Entry 8EP2 (electron microscopy, 2.37 A resolution); this record covers chains A and B of the 60 polymer chains in the assembly.

== Chain A (and B) ==
Protein: Capsid protein VP1
Organism: Aleutian mink disease virus
Notes: chain B of this document is another copy of the same molecule, construct and numbering; everything in this record applies to it too
UniProt: P24029 (CAPSD_ADVG); residues 1-647 here correspond to UniProt positions 44-690 (UniProt number = residue number + 43)
Sequence (647 residues; each row starts with the number of its first residue):
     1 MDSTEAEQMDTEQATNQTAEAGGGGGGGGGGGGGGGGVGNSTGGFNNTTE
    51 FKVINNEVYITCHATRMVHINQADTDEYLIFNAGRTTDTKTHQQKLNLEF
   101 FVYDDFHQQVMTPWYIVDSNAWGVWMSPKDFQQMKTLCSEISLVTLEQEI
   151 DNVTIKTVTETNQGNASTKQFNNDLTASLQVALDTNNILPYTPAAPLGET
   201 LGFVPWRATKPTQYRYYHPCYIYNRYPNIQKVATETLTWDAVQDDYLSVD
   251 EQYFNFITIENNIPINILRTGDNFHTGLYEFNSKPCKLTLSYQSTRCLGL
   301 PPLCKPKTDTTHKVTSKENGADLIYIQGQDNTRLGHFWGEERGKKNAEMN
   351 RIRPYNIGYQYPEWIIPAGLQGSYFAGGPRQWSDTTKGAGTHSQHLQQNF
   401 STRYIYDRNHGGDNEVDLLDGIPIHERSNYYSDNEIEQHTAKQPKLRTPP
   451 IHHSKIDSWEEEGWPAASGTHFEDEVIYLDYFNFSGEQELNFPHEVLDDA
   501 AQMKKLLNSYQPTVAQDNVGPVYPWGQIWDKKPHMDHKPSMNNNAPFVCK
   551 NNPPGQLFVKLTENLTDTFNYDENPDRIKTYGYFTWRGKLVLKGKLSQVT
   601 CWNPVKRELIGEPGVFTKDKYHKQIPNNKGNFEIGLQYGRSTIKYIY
Unresolved in the structure: 1-41, 420-449
Reported in the primary citation:
  - self-association interface (contacts with another copy of this molecule): L175, L506
  - conformationally variable residues (order/disorder transition): D420 to P449

== How chain A and chain B interact ==
Residue-residue contacts (69):
  D76(A) with W206(B)
  E77(A) with W206(B); R207(B), salt bridge; K629(B); G630(B)
  Y78(A) with W206(B); P626(B); G630(B)
  L79(A) with N627(B); N628(B); K629(B); G630(B)
  I80(A) with P626(B); N627(B), hydrogen bond (backbone-backbone); N628(B), hydrogen bond (backbone-backbone)
  Q163(A) with Q163(B)
  D174(A) with K156(B), salt bridge; N173(B), hydrogen bond
  L175(A) with N173(B)
  T176(A) with T154(B); N173(B), hydrogen bond; L175(B); T270(B)
  E251(A) with Y621(B); H622(B), salt bridge
  F254(A) with Y621(B), hydrophobic; I625(B), hydrophobic
  F256(A) with P626(B)
  T258(A) with W206(B)
  E260(A) with F45(B); N47(B); W206(B)
  N261(A) with N47(B); T48(B)
  N262(A) with T48(B)
  P264(A) with F45(B)
  I265(A) with G44(B); F45(B), hydrogen bond (backbone-backbone)
  I267(A) with G44(B); F45(B); N152(B)
  R269(A) with N152(B)
  T562(A) with M67(B)
  E563(A) with M67(B)
  N564(A) with K156(B)
  L565(A) with A208(B), hydrophobic; Y581(B), hydrogen bond (backbone-side chain)
  T566(A) with H69(B), hydrogen bond (backbone-side chain); F171(B); Y581(B)
  D567(A) with H69(B); N71(B); V158(B); K169(B), salt bridge; F171(B); K579(B), salt bridge; Y581(B)
  T568(A) with K169(B)
  F569(A) with H69(B); A208(B); K210(B)
  Y571(A) with R408(B), hydrogen bond (backbone-side chain)
  D572(A) with R408(B), hydrogen bond (backbone-side chain); N414(B); K455(B), salt bridge
  E573(A) with R408(B); K629(B)
  I578(A) with F171(B), hydrophobic; Y581(B)
Interface residues without a listed pair, chain A (38 interface residues in all): F81, T159, N172, N173, H218, I263
Interface residues without a listed pair, chain B (44 interface residues in all): N46, S127, Q170, P205, T209, N409, Y583, G614, V615, N631

== In short ==
The interface between chain A and chain B involves 38 residues on one side and 44 on the other; the contacts
include 9 hydrogen bonds and 6 salt bridges. Among the polar pairs are E77(A)-R207(B), D174(A)-K156(B) and
E251(A)-H622(B). From the paper: conformational variability at D420(A); a self-association interface involving
L175(A) and L506(A).
Both chains are Capsid protein VP1 (Aleutian mink disease virus). Entry 8EP2 (The capsid structure of Aleutian
Mink Disease Virus) was determined by electron microscopy, deposited together with 8EP9.
